PDB entry 8H1F | X-ray diffraction, 1.22 A resolution | chain A

[Chain A]
Molecule: DNA mismatch repair protein MutL
Organism: Aquifex aeolicus VF5
UniProtKB: O67518 (MUTL_AQUAE); residue numbers follow UniProt; this construct covers 325-425
Chain sequence (102 residues; row label = number of the first residue in the row; note: 324 numbers in that range are skipped by the numbering (no residue carries them; nothing is unmodelled there); numbering starts at 0):
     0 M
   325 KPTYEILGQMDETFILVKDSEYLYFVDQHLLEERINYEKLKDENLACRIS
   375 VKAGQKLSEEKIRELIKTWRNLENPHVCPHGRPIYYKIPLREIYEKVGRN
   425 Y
Construct notes: initiating methionine (0)
Metal / ion sites: Zn2+ site 1: His353, Glu357, Cys371; Zn2+ site 2: Glu357, Cys402, His404; Zn2+ site 3 near Asp366 (its only coordinating residue here); Zn2+ site 4 near Cys371 (its only coordinating residue here); Zn2+ site 5: Glu384, Tyr425
Reported in the primary citation:
  - conformationally variable residues (order/disorder transition): Arg406
  - catalytic residues: Arg406
  - mutagenesis - R406K, R406T: decreased catalytic activity
  - mutagenesis - R406A: abolished catalytic activity
  - mutagenesis - R406A, R406K: unchanged binding to DNA
  - mutagenesis - R406A, R406K: unchanged stability

[In short]
His353, Glu357 and Cys371 form the Zn2+ site 1. Glu357, Cys402 and His404 form the Zn2+ site 2. The paper
reports the catalytic residue Arg406; R406K and R406T reduce catalytic activity.
Chain A is DNA mismatch repair protein MutL (Aquifex aeolicus VF5); the structure, Aquifex aeolicus MutL
endonuclease domain complexed with zinc ions after soaking, was determined by X-ray diffraction together with
8H1E from the same study.
